Entry 3SFH (X-ray diffraction, 2.70 A resolution); this record covers chain A.

[Chain A]
Protein: Histone deacetylase 8
Source organism: Homo sapiens
Notes: EC 3.5.1.98
Reference sequence: Q9BY41 (HDAC8_HUMAN); numbering as in UniProt (aligned over 1-377)
Chain sequence (378 residues; numbered 0 to 377; the number before each row is that of its first residue; numbering starts at 0):
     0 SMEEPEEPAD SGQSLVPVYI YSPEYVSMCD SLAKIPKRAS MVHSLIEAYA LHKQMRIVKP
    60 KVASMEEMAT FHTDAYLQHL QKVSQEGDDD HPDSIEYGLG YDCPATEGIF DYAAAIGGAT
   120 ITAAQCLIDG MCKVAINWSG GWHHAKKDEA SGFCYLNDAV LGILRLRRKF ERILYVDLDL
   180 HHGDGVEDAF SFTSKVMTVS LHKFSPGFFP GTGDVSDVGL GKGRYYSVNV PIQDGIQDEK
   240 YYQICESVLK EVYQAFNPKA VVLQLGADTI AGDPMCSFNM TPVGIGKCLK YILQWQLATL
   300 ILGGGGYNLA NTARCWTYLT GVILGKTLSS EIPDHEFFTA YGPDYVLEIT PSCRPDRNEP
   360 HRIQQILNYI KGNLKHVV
Disordered / not traced: 0-13, 85-106
Construct notes: expression tag (0)
Metal / ion sites: K+ site 1: D176, D178, H180, S199, L200; Zn2+: D178, H180, D267 (together with 1DI); K+ site 2: F189, T192, V195, Y225
Residues lining bound ligands: 1DI ((2R)-2-amino-3-(2,4-dichlorophenyl)-1-(1,3-dihydro-2H-isoindol-2-yl)propan-1-one): I34, R37, G140, W141, H142, H143, G151, F152, C153, D178, H180, F208, Q263, D267, M274, G303, G304, Y306
UniProt features mapped onto this chain:
  - active site: H143 (Proton acceptor)
  - binding site (substrate): D101, G151, Y306
  - binding site (a divalent metal cation): D178, H180, D267
  - modified residue: S39 (Phosphoserine)

[Summary]
Bound to chain A: compound 1DI. D176, D178, H180, S199 and L200 coordinate K+ site 1. D178, H180 and D267
coordinate Zn2+. From UniProt: active-site residue H143, 3 substrate-binding residues and 3 divalent metal
cation-binding residues.
Chain A is Histone deacetylase 8 (Homo sapiens); the structure, Crystal Structure of Human HDAC8 Inhibitor
Complex, an Amino Acid Derived Inhibitor, was determined by X-ray diffraction together with 3SFF from the same
study.
